3HPI - chain A; structure by X-ray diffraction, 2.00 A resolution.

Chain A:
Protein: Maltose-binding periplasmic protein
Source organism: Escherichia coli
Reference sequence: P0AEX9 (MALE_ECOLI); residues 1-370 here correspond to UniProt positions 27-396 (UniProt number = residue number + 26)
Amino-acid sequence (372 residues; each row starts with the number of its first residue; numbers below 1 keep their minus sign (Gly-1 is residue -1)):
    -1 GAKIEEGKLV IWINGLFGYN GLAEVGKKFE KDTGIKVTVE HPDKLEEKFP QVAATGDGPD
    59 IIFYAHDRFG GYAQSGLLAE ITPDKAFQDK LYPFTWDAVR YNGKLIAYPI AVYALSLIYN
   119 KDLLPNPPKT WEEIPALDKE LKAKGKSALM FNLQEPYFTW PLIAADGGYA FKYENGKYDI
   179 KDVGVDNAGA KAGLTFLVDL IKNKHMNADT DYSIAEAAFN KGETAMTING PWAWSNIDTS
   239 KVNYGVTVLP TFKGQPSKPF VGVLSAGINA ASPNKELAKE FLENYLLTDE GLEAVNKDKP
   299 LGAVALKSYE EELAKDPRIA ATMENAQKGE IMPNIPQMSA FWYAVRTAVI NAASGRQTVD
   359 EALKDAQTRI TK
Disordered / not traced: -1 to 1
Construct notes: expression tag (-1 to 0); engineered mutation Leu14 (Asp40 in P0AEX9), Phe15 (Lys41 in P0AEX9), Tyr62 (Trp88 in P0AEX9), Tyr111 (Glu137 in P0AEX9)
Bound ions: Zn2+ site 1: Glu38 (shared with 1 residue of chain B); Zn2+ site 2: His203 (together with acetate ion); Zn2+ site 3: Asp209 (shared with 1 residue of chain B); Zn2+ site 4: Ser211 (shared with 1 residue of chain B)

Summary:
Chain A is Maltose-binding periplasmic protein (Escherichia coli); the structure, Crystal structure of
maltose-binding protein mutant with bound sucrose, was determined by X-ray diffraction (same publication as
3KJT).
